Entry 6B2M (X-ray diffraction, 2.09 A resolution); this record covers chains A and E of the 6 polymer chains in the assembly.

[Chain A (and E)]
Name: ATP-utilizing enzyme of the PP-loopsuperfamily
Source organism: Lactobacillus plantarum
Notes: chain E of this document is another copy of the same molecule, construct and numbering; everything in this record applies to it too
Reference sequence: A0A0G9FES3 (A0A0G9FES3_LACPN); residue numbers follow UniProt; this construct covers 1-276
Chain sequence (286 residues; numbered 1 to 286; the number before each row is that of its first residue):
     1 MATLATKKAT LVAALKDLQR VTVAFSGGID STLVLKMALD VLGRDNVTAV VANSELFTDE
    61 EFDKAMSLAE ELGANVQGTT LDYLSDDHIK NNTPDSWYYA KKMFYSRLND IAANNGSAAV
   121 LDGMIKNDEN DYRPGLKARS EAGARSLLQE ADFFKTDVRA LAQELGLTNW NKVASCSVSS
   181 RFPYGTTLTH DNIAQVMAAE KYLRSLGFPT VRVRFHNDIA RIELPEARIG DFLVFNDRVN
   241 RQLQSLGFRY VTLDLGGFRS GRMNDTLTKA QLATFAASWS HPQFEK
Disordered / not traced: 1, 127-136, 280-286 (chain E: 1, 127-142, 281-286)
Sequence notes: expression tag (277-286)
Ligand contacts: coenzyme A (COA): Ala24, Phe25, Ser26, Gly28, Ile29, Asp30, Ser31, Val50, Val51, Ala52, Tyr83, Trp97, Ala100, Lys101, Phe104, Tyr105, Asp122, Gly123, Met124, Ser177
What the authors report for this chain:
  - binding site for coenzyme A: Ala24, Ala52
  - catalytic residues: Cys176 (citing earlier work)
  - mutagenesis - K101A, E223A: unchanged catalytic activity
  - mutagenesis - D128A: abolished catalytic activity
  - binding site for coenzyme A: Lys101 (citing earlier work)
  - mutagenesis - C176A: abolished catalytic activity (citing earlier work)
  - mutagenesis - C176A: abolished binding to coenzyme A
  - mutagenesis - D30A: unchanged binding to coenzyme A
  - binding site for phosphate ion: Cys176, Ser180, Arg212, Arg214
  - mutagenesis - W97A: decreased expression
  - self-association interface (contacts with another copy of this molecule): Asp231
  - contacts within the chain: Arg181-Glu200, Arg214-Glu223 (hydrogen bond), Arg221-Glu223 (hydrogen bond)

[How chain A and chain E interact]
Contacting residue pairs (4; chain A residue first):
  Leu267(A) - Leu267(E)  hydrophobic
  Leu267(A) - Gln271(E)
  Thr268(A) - Thr268(E)
  Gln271(A) - Leu267(E)
Other interface residues (no listed pair), chain A (4 interface residues in all): Asp265
Other interface residues (no listed pair), chain E (4 interface residues in all): Asp265

[In short]
The chain A/chain E interface involves 4 residues from each chain. Chain A binds coenzyme A. The paper reports
the catalytic residue Cys176(A); D128A and C176A of chain A abolish catalytic activity; 6 substitutions were
tested in all.
Both chains are ATP-utilizing enzyme of the PP-loopsuperfamily (Lactobacillus plantarum). Entry 6B2M (LarE, a
sulfur transferase involved in synthesis of the cofactor for lactate racemase in complex with ...) was
determined by X-ray diffraction, deposited together with 6B2O.
